Entry 9N5G (X-ray diffraction, 3.15 A resolution); this record covers chains A and F of the 13 polymer chains in the assembly.

# Chain A
Name: DNA-directed RNA polymerase II subunit RPB1
From: Saccharomyces cerevisiae S288C
Notes: EC 2.7.7.6
UniProt: P04050 (RPB1_YEAST); residue numbers follow UniProt; this construct covers 1-1733
Sequence (1733 residues; each row starts with the number of its first residue):
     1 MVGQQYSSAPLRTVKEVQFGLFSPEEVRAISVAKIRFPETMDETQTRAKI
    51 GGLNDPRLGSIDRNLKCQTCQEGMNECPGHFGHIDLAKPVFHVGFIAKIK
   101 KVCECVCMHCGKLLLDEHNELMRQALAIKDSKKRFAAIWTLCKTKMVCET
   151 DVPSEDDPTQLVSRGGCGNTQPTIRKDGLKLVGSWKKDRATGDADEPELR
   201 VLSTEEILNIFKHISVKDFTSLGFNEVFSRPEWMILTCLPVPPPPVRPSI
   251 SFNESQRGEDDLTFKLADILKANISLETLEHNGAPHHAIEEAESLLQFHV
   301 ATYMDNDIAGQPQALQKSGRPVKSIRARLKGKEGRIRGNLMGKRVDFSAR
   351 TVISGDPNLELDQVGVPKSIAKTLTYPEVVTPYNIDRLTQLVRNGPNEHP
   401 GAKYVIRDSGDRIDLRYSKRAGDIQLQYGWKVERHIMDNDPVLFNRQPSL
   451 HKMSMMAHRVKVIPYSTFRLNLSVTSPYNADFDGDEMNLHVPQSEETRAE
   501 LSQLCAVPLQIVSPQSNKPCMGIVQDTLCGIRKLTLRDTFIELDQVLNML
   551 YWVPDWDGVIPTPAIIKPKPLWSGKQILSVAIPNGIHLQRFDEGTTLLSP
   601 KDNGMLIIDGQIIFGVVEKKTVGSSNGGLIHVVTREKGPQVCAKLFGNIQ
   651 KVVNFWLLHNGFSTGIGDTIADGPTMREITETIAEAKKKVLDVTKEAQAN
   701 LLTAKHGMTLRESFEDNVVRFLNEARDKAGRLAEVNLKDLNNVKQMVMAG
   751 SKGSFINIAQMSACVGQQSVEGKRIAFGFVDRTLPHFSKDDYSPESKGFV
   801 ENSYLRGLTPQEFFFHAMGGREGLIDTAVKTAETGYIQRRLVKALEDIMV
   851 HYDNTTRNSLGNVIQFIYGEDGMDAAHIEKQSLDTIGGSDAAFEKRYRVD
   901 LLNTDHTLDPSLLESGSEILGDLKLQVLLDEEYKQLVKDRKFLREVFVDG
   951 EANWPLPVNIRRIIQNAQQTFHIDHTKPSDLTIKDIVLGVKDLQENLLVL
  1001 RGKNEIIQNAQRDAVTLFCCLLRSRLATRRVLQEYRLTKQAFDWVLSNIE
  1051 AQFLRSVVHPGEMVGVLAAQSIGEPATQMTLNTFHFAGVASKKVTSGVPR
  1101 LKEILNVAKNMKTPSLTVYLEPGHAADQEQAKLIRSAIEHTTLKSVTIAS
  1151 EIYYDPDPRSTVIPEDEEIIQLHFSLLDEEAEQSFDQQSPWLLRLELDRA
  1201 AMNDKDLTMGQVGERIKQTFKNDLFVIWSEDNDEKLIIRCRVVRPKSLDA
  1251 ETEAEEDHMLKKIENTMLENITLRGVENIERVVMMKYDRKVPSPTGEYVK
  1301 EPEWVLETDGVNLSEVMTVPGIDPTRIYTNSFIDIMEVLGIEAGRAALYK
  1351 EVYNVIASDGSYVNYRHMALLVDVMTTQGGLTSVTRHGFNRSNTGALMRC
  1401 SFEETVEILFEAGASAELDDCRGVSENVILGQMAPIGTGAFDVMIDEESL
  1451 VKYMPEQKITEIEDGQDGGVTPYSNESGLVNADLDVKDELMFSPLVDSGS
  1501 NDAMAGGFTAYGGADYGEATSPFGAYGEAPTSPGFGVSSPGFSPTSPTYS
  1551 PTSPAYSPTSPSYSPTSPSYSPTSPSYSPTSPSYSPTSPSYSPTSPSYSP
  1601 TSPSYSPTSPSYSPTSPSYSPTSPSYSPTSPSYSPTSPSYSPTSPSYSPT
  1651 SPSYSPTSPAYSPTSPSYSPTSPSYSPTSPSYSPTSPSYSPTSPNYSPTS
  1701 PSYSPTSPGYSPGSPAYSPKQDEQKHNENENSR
Unresolved in the structure: 1-2, 154-160, 187-198, 250-256, 1082-1091, 1177-1186, 1244-1256, 1447-1733
Cystine bridges: Cys105-Cys142
Ion coordination: Zn2+ site 1: Cys67, Cys70, Cys77, His80; Zn2+ site 2: Cys107, Cys148, Cys167; Mg2+: Asp483 (shared with 1 residue of chain R)
Small-molecule neighbours: ATP (adenosine-5'-triphosphate): Arg446, Pro448, Asn479, Asp481, Lys752, Thr827, Gln1078
Curated features (UniProtKB/Swiss-Prot):
  - region: Pro248 to Asp260 (Lid loop), Asn306 to Lys323 (Rudder loop), Pro810 to Glu822 (Bridging helix)
  - binding site (Zn(2+)): Cys67, Cys70, Cys77, His80, Cys107, Cys110, Cys148, Cys167
  - binding site (Mg(2+)): Asp481, Asp483, Asp485
  - modified residue: Thr1471 (Phosphothreonine)
  - cross-link (Glycyl lysine isopeptide (Lys-Gly)): Lys695 (interchain with G-Cter in ubiquitin), Lys1246 (interchain with G-Cter in ubiquitin), Lys1350 (interchain with G-Cter in ubiquitin)
  - natural variant: Ser1653 to Pro1659 (deletion: In strain: A364A)
  - mutagenesis: Lys1246 (K1246R: Impairs ubiquitination during transcription stress)

# Chain F
Name: DNA-directed RNA polymerases I, II, and III subunit RPABC2
From: Saccharomyces cerevisiae S288C
UniProt: P20435 (RPAB2_YEAST); residue numbers follow UniProt; this construct covers 1-155
Sequence (155 residues; each row starts with the number of its first residue):
     1 MSDYEEAFNDGNENFEDFDVEHFSDEETYEEKPQFKDGETTDANGKTIVT
    51 GGNGPEDFQQHEQIRRKTLKEKAIPKDQRATTPYMTKYERARILGTRALQ
   101 ISMNAPVFVDLEGETDPLRIAMKELAEKKIPLVIRRYLPDGSFEDWSVEE
   151 LIVDL
Unresolved in the structure: 1-68, 155
Curated features (UniProtKB/Swiss-Prot):
  - region: Leu111 to Leu132 (Leucine-zipper)
  - modified residue: Ser24 (Phosphoserine)

# Chain A / chain F interface
Pairs across the interface (63):
  Val379(A) with Ser102(F)
  Val380(A) with Asn104(F)
  Thr381(A) with Ser102(F); Asn104(F)
  Pro382(A) with Asn104(F)
  Tyr383(A) with Val107(F); Leu111(F), hydrophobic; Thr115(F)
  Tyr428(A) with Asn104(F)
  Gly429(A) with Asn104(F)
  Glu495(A) with Ala98(F); Leu99(F); Pro117(F)
  Glu496(A) with Gly95(F); Leu99(F)
  Ala499(A) with Gly95(F); Leu118(F), hydrophobic
  Ser502(A) with Leu118(F)
  Gln503(A) with Arg90(F), hydrogen bond; Ala91(F)
  Leu504(A) with Lys87(F); Tyr88(F), hydrophobic; Ala91(F), hydrophobic
  His851(A) with Pro139(F)
  Tyr852(A) with Thr81(F); Glu89(F), hydrogen bond; Arg136(F); Leu138(F), hydrophobic
  Asp853(A) with Pro139(F)
  Arg857(A) with Pro139(F)
  Arg1001(A) with Pro83(F)
  Leu1054(A) with Tyr84(F)
  Arg1055(A) with Asp154(F), salt bridge
  His1059(A) with Thr86(F); Lys87(F), hydrogen bond (side chain-backbone); Tyr88(F)
  Pro1060(A) with Thr86(F); Tyr88(F)
  Gly1061(A) with Tyr88(F)
  Glu1062(A) with Lys87(F), salt bridge; Tyr88(F), hydrogen bond
  Met1433(A) with Arg92(F)
  Gly1437(A) with Tyr88(F)
  Thr1438(A) with Tyr88(F); Arg92(F)
  Phe1441(A) with Tyr88(F); Glu89(F); Arg92(F); Ile134(F), hydrophobic; Arg135(F)
  Asp1442(A) with Val133(F); Ile134(F); Arg135(F), hydrogen bond (backbone-backbone); Tyr137(F), hydrogen bond
  Val1443(A) with Arg92(F); Leu132(F), hydrophobic; Val133(F)
  Met1444(A) with Leu132(F); Val133(F), hydrogen bond (backbone-backbone); Arg135(F)
  Ile1445(A) with Leu132(F), hydrophobic
  Asp1446(A) with Pro131(F), hydrogen bond (backbone-backbone); Val133(F)
Interface residues without a listed pair, chain A (35 interface residues in all): Asp874, Ala1440
Interface residues without a listed pair, chain F (38 interface residues in all): Ala80, Met85, Ile93, Leu94, Thr96, Ile101, Asp116, Glu149

# Summary
35 residues of chain A and 38 residues of chain F are in contact, with 8 hydrogen bonds and 2 salt bridges.
Polar contacts include Arg1055(A)-Asp154(F), Glu1062(A)-Lys87(F) and Gln503(A)-Arg90(F). Chain A binds ATP.
Chain A is DNA-directed RNA polymerase II subunit RPB1 and chain F is DNA-directed RNA polymerases I, II, and
III subunit RPABC2, both from Saccharomyces cerevisiae S288C; the structure, RNA polymerase II elongation
complex with 8-oxoG at +1 site, ATP in both A- and E-site, was determined by X-ray diffraction together with
9N5B, 9N5C, 9N5D, 9N5E and 9N5F from the same study.
